7YL0 - chains A and B of the 12 polymer chains in the assembly; structure by electron microscopy, 3.20 A resolution.

Chain A (and B):
Molecule: Islet amyloid polypeptide
Notes: chain B of this document is another copy of the same molecule, construct and numbering; everything in this record applies to it too
Reference sequence: P10997 (IAPP_HUMAN); residues 1-37 here correspond to UniProt positions 34-70 (UniProt number = residue number + 33)
Chain sequence (37 residues; numbered 1 to 37; the number before each row is that of its first residue):
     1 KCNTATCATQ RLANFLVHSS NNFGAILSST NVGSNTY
Disulfide bonds: Cys2-Cys7
Modified / non-standard residues: Tyr37 (L-tyrosinamide; TYC)
Reported in the primary citation:
  - contacts within the chain: Asn22-Gly24 (hydrogen bond)

How chain A and chain B interact:
Pairs across the interface (76; chain A residue first):
  Lys1(A) with Cys2(B); Asn3(B), hydrogen bond (backbone-backbone)
  Cys2(A) with Cys2(B)
  Asn3(A) with Asn3(B)
  Thr4(A) with Asn3(B), hydrogen bond (backbone-backbone); Thr4(B)
  Ala5(A) with Asn3(B); Thr4(B), hydrogen bond (backbone-backbone); Ala5(B); Thr6(B), hydrogen bond (backbone-backbone)
  Thr6(A) with Thr6(B); Cys7(B), hydrogen bond (backbone-backbone)
  Cys7(A) with Cys7(B)
  Ala8(A) with Cys7(B), hydrogen bond (backbone-backbone); Ala8(B); Thr9(B), hydrogen bond (backbone-backbone)
  Thr9(A) with Thr9(B)
  Gln10(A) with Thr9(B), hydrogen bond (backbone-backbone); Gln10(B); Arg11(B), hydrogen bond (backbone-backbone)
  Arg11(A) with Arg11(B)
  Leu12(A) with Arg11(B), hydrogen bond (backbone-backbone); Leu12(B); Ala13(B), hydrogen bond (backbone-backbone)
  Ala13(A) with Ala13(B)
  Asn14(A) with Ala13(B), hydrogen bond (backbone-backbone); Asn14(B), hydrogen bond (backbone-side chain); Phe15(B), hydrogen bond (backbone-backbone)
  Phe15(A) with Phe15(B), hydrophobic
  Leu16(A) with Phe15(B), hydrogen bond (backbone-backbone); Leu16(B); Val17(B), hydrogen bond (backbone-backbone)
  Val17(A) with Val17(B)
  His18(A) with Val17(B), hydrogen bond (backbone-backbone); His18(B); Ser19(B), hydrogen bond (backbone-backbone)
  Ser19(A) with Ser19(B)
  Ser20(A) with Ser19(B), hydrogen bond (backbone-backbone); Ser20(B); Asn21(B), hydrogen bond (backbone-backbone)
  Asn21(A) with Asn21(B)
  Asn22(A) with Asn21(B), hydrogen bond (backbone-backbone); Asn22(B), hydrogen bond; Phe23(B), hydrogen bond (backbone-backbone); Gly24(B); Ala25(B); Ile26(B)
  Phe23(A) with Phe23(B), hydrophobic
  Gly24(A) with Gly24(B); Ala25(B), hydrogen bond (backbone-backbone)
  Ala25(A) with Ala25(B)
  Ile26(A) with Ala25(B), hydrogen bond (backbone-backbone); Ile26(B); Leu27(B), hydrogen bond (backbone-backbone)
  Leu27(A) with Leu27(B)
  Ser28(A) with Leu27(B), hydrogen bond (backbone-backbone); Ser28(B); Ser29(B), hydrogen bond (backbone-backbone)
  Ser29(A) with Ser29(B)
  Thr30(A) with Ser29(B), hydrogen bond (backbone-backbone); Thr30(B); Asn31(B), hydrogen bond (backbone-backbone)
  Asn31(A) with Asn31(B)
  Val32(A) with Asn31(B), hydrogen bond (backbone-backbone); Val32(B); Gly33(B), hydrogen bond (backbone-backbone)
  Gly33(A) with Asn35(B)
  Ser34(A) with Asn31(B); Ser34(B), hydrogen bond (side chain-backbone); Asn35(B)
  Asn35(A) with Ser34(B), hydrogen bond (backbone-backbone); Asn35(B), hydrogen bond; Thr36(B), hydrogen bond (backbone-backbone)
  Thr36(A) with Thr36(B)
  Tyr37(A) with Thr36(B), hydrogen bond (backbone-backbone); Tyr37(B)
Other interface residues (no listed pair), chain B (37 interface residues in all): Lys1
The authors on this interface:
  - residue pairs: Asn14(A)-Asn14(B) (hydrogen bond), Asn21(A)-Asn21(B) (hydrogen bond)
  - interface residues, chain A: Ala8(A)

Summary:
The chain A/chain B interface involves 37 residues from each chain, with 37 hydrogen bonds. Polar contacts
include Asn14(A)-Asn14(B), Asn22(A)-Asn22(B) and Ser34(A)-Ser34(B). The paper describes hydrogen bonds between
Asn14(A) and Asn14(B) and Asn21(A) and Asn21(B). From the paper: the interface residue Ala8(A); contacts
within the chain involving Cys2(A), Cys7(A) and Asn22(A) among others.
Both chains are Islet amyloid polypeptide. Entry 7YL0 (Structure of hIAPP-TF-type2) was determined by electron
microscopy (same publication as 7YKW, 7YL3 and 7YL7).
